2VKZ - chains G and H of the 6 polymer chains in the assembly; structure by X-ray diffraction, 4.00 A resolution.

== Chain G (and H) ==
Protein: Fatty acid synthase subunit beta
Organism: Saccharomyces cerevisiae
Notes: EC 2.3.1.86, 3.1.2.14; chain H of this document is another copy of the same molecule, construct and numbering; everything in this record applies to it too
UniProt: P07149 (FAS1_YEAST); residue numbers follow UniProt; this construct covers 1-2051
Sequence (2051 residues; numbered 1 to 2051; the number before each row is that of its first residue):
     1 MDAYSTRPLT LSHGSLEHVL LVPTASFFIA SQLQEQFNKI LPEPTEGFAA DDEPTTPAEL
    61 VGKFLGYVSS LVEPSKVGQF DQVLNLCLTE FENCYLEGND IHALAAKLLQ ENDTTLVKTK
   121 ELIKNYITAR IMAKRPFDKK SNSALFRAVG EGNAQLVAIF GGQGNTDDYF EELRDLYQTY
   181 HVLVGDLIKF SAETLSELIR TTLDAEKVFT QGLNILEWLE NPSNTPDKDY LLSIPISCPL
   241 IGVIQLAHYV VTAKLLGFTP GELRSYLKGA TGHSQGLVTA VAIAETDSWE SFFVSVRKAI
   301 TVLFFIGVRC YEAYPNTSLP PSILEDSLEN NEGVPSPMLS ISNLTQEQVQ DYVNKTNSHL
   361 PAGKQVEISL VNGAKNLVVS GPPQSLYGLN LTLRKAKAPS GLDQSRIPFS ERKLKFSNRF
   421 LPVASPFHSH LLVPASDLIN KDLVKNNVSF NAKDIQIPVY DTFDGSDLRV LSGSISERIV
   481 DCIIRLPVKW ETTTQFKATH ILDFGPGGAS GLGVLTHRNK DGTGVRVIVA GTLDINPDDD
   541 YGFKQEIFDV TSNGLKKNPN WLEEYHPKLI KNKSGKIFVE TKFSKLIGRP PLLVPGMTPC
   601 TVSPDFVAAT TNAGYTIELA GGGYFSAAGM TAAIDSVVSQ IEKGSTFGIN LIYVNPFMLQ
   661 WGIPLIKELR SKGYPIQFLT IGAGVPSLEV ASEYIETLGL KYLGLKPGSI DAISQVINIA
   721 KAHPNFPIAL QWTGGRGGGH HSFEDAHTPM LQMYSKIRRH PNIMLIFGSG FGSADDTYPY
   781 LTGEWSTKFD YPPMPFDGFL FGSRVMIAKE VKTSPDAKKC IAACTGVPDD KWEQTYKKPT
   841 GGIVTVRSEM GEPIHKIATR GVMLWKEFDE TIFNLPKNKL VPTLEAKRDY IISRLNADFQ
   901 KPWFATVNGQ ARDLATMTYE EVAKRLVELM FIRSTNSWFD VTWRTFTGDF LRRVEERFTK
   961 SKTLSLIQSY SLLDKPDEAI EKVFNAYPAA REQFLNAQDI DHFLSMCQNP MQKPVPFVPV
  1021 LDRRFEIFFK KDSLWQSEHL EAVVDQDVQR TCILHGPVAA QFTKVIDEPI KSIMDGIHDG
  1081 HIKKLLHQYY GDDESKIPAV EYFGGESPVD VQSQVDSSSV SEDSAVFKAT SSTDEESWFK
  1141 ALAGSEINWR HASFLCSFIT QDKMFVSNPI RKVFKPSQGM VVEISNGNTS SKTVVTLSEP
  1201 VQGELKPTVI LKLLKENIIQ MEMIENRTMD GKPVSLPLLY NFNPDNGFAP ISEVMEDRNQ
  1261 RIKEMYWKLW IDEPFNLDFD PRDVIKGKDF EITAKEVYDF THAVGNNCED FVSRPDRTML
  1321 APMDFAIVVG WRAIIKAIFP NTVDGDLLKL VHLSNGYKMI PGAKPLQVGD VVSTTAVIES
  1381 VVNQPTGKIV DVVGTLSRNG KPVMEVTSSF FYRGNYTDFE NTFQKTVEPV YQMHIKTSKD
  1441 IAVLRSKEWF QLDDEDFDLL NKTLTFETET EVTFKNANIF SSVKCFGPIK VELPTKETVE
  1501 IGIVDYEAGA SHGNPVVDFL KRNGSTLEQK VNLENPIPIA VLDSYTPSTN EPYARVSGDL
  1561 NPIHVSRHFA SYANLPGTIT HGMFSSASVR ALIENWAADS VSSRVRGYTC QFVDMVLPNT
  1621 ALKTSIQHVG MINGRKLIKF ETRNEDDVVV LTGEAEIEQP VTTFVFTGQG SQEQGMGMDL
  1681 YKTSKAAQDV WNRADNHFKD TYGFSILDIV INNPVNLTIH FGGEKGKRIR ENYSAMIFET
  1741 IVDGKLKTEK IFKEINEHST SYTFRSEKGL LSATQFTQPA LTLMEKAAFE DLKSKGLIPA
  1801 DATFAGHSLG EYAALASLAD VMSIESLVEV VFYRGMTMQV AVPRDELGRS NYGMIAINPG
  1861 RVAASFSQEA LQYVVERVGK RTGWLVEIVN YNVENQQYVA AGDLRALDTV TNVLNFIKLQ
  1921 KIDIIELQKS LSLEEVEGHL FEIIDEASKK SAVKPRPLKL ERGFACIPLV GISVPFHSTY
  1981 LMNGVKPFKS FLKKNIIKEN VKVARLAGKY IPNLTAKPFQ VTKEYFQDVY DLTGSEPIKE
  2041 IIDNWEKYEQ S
Unresolved in the structure: 1-4, 1110-1122, 2051
UniProt features mapped onto this chain:
  - active site: Ser-274 (For acetyltransferase activity), Ser-1808 (For malonyltransferase activity)
  - modified residue: Met-1 (N-acetylmethionine), Thr-733 (Phosphothreonine), Ser-1121 (Phosphoserine)
  - cross-link: Lys-1364 (Glycyl lysine isopeptide (Lys-Gly) (interchain with G-Cter in ubiquitin))

== How chain G and chain H interact ==
Residue-residue contacts (17; chain G residue first):
  Phe-28(G) with Arg-7(H)
  Gln-32(G) with Pro-8(H)
  Tyr-314(G) with Arg-1314(H)
  Pro-315(G) with Arg-1314(H), hydrogen bond (backbone-side chain)
  Thr-317(G) with Asn-1307(H); Glu-1309(H); Val-1312(H); Arg-1314(H)
  Ser-318(G) with Asn-1307(H), hydrogen bond (side chain-backbone); Asn-1595(H)
  Pro-320(G) with Asp-1599(H)
  Pro-321(G) with Asn-1595(H); Trp-1596(H), hydrophobic; Asp-1599(H)
  Ser-322(G) with Asp-1599(H), hydrogen bond
  Ala-362(G) with Asp-1316(H)
  Gly-363(G) with Asp-1316(H), hydrogen bond (backbone-side chain)
Interface residues without a listed pair, chain G (12 interface residues in all): Leu-319
Interface residues without a listed pair, chain H (14 interface residues in all): Phe-27, Cys-1308, Pro-1315, Ser-1600

== In short ==
12 residues of chain G face 14 of chain H across their interface; the contacts include 4 hydrogen bonds. Polar
contacts include Pro-315(G)/Arg-1314(H), Ser-318(G)/Asn-1307(H) and Ser-322(G)/Asp-1599(H). From UniProt:
active-site residues Ser-274(G) and Ser-1808(G) on chain G.
Chain G and chain H are both Fatty acid synthase subunit beta (Saccharomyces cerevisiae); the structure,
Structure of the cerulenin-inhibited fungal fatty acid synthase type I multienzyme complex, was determined by
X-ray diffraction.
